PDB entry 4JCQ | X-ray diffraction, 2.00 A resolution | chains K and L of the 7 polymer chains in the assembly

== Chain K (and L) ==
Molecule: ATP-dependent Clp protease proteolytic subunit
From: Listeria monocytogenes
Notes: EC 3.4.21.92; chain L of this document is another copy of the same molecule, construct and numbering; everything in this record applies to it too
Reference sequence: Q8Y7Y1 (Q8Y7Y1_LISMO); numbering as in UniProt (aligned over 1-190)
Chain sequence (201 residues; row label = number of the first residue in the row):
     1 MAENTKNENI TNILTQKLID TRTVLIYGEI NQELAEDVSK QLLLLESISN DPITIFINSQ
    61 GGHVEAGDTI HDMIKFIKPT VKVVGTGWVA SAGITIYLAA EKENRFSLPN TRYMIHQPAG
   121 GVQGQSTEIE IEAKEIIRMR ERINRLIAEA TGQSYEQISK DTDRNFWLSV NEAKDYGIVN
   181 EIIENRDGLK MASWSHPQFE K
Disordered / not traced: 1-12, 123-130, 191-201
Construct notes: expression tag (191-201)

== How chain K and chain L interact ==
Contacting residue pairs (53):
  T15(K) - L14(L)
  I19(K) - L14(L)  hydrophobic
  Q32(K) - Y27(L)
  Q32(K) - G28(L)
  Q32(K) - N58(L)  hydrogen bond
  Q32(K) - Q60(L)  hydrogen bond
  Q32(K) - W88(L)
  A35(K) - Y27(L)
  E36(K) - L25(L)
  E36(K) - Y27(L)
  S39(K) - L25(L)
  S39(K) - Y27(L)  hydrogen bond
  K40(K) - L18(L)
  K40(K) - L25(L)
  L43(K) - T23(L)
  L43(K) - R186(L)
  L44(K) - L14(L)
  E46(K) - R186(L)  salt bridge
  S47(K) - K17(L)
  S47(K) - T21(L)
  I48(K) - K17(L)
  E65(K) - N58(L)  hydrogen bond (backbone-side chain)
  E65(K) - G87(L)
  E65(K) - W88(L)
  D68(K) - N110(L)
  T69(K) - Y27(L)
  T69(K) - N58(L)  hydrogen bond
  T69(K) - T86(L)  hydrogen bond
  T69(K) - G87(L)
  H71(K) - N110(L)
  D72(K) - L108(L)
  D72(K) - P109(L)
  D72(K) - N110(L)  hydrogen bond (side chain-backbone)
  M73(K) - F56(L)  hydrophobic
  K75(K) - E184(L)
  K75(K) - N185(L)  hydrogen bond (backbone-side chain)
  F76(K) - F56(L)  hydrophobic
  F76(K) - L108(L)  hydrophobic
  F76(K) - I183(L)  hydrophobic
  F76(K) - E184(L)
  F76(K) - N185(L)
  F76(K) - R186(L)  hydrogen bond (backbone-backbone)
  F76(K) - L189(L)  hydrophobic
  K78(K) - R186(L)
  I131(K) - R112(L)
  E135(K) - R112(L)  salt bridge
  E135(K) - W167(L)
  R138(K) - W167(L)
  R138(K) - S169(L)
  R138(K) - E172(L)  salt bridge
  M139(K) - R112(L)
  R142(K) - N110(L)  hydrogen bond
  L146(K) - N110(L)
Other interface residues (no listed pair), chain K (29 interface residues in all): A66, I77
Other interface residues (no listed pair), chain L (27 interface residues in all): S59

== Summary ==
29 residues of chain K face 27 of chain L across their interface; the contacts include 10 hydrogen bonds and 3
salt bridges. Polar pairs include E46(K)-R186(L), E135(K)-R112(L) and R138(K)-E172(L).
Both chains are ATP-dependent Clp protease proteolytic subunit (Listeria monocytogenes). Entry 4JCQ (ClpP1
from Listeria monocytogenes) was determined by X-ray diffraction together with 4JCR and 4JCT from the same
study.
